1R0C - chains G and H of the 4 polymer chains in the assembly; structure by X-ray diffraction, 2.37 A resolution.

Chain G:
Protein: Aspartate carbamoyltransferase catalytic chain
Source organism: Escherichia coli
Notes: EC 2.1.3.2
UniProt: P0A786 (PYRB_ECOLI); residues 1-310 here = UniProt positions 1-310
Chain sequence (310 residues; row label = number of the first residue in the row):
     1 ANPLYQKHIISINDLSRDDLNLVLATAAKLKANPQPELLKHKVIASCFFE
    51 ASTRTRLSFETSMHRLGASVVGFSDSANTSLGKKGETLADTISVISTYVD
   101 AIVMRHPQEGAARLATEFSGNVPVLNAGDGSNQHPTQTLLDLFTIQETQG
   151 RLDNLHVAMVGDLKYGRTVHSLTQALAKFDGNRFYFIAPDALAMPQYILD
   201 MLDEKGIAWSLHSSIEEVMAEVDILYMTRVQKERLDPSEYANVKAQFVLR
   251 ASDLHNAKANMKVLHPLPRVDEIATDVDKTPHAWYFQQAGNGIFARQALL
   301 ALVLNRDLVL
Ligand contacts: N-carbamoyl-L-aspartate (NCD): A51, S52, T53, R54, T55, S80, L81, K83, R105, P268

Chain H:
Protein: Aspartate carbamoyltransferase regulatory chain
Source organism: Escherichia coli
UniProt: P0A7F3 (PYRI_ECOLI); aligned to UniProt positions 1-153 over residues 1-153 (the alignment contains insertions or deletions, so no single offset holds)
Chain sequence (153 residues; each row starts with the number of its first residue):
     1 MTHDNKLQVEAIKRGTVIDHIPAQIGFKLLSLFKLTETDQRITIGLNLPS
    51 GEMGRKDLIKIENTFLSEDQVDQLALYAPQATVNRIDNYEVVGKSRPSLP
   101 ERIDNVLVCPNSNCISHAEPVSSSFAVRKRANDIALKCKYCEKEFSHNVV
   151 LAN
Swiss-Prot annotation at these positions:
  - binding site (Zn(2+)): C109, C114, C138, C141
Metal / ion sites: Zn2+: C109, C114, C138, C141

Interface between chain G and chain H:
Pairs across the interface (30; chain G residue first):
  S11(G) - E142(H)  hydrogen bond
  T87(G) - E119(H)
  L88(G) - I115(H)  hydrophobic
  L88(G) - E119(H)  hydrogen bond (backbone-side chain)
  A89(G) - E119(H)  hydrogen bond (backbone-side chain)
  A89(G) - P120(H)  hydrophobic
  H106(G) - I115(H)
  P107(G) - N113(H)  hydrogen bond (backbone-side chain)
  Q108(G) - N113(H)
  Q108(G) - I115(H)
  E109(G) - N111(H)  hydrogen bond
  E109(G) - N113(H)  hydrogen bond
  E109(G) - C114(H)
  E109(G) - I115(H)  hydrogen bond (backbone-backbone)
  E109(G) - C141(H)
  G110(G) - I115(H)
  G110(G) - Y140(H)
  R113(G) - K139(H)
  R113(G) - E142(H)  salt bridge
  L114(G) - E119(H)
  L114(G) - V121(H)  hydrophobic
  E117(G) - V121(H)
  E117(G) - K139(H)  salt bridge
  E117(G) - Y140(H)  hydrogen bond
  F118(G) - P120(H)
  F118(G) - V121(H)  hydrophobic
  S131(G) - K143(H)  hydrogen bond
  N132(G) - Y140(H)
  N132(G) - C141(H)
  N132(G) - E142(H)  hydrogen bond
Interface residues without a listed pair, chain G (18 interface residues in all): I10, A111, Q133
Interface residues without a listed pair, chain H (13 interface residues in all): A118

Overview:
18 residues of chain G face 13 of chain H across their interface, with 10 hydrogen bonds and 2 salt bridges.
Polar pairs include R113(G)-E142(H), E117(G)-K139(H) and S11(G)-E142(H). Chain G binds
N-carbamoyl-L-aspartate. UniProt lists 4 Zn2+-binding residues on chain H.
Here chain G is Aspartate carbamoyltransferase catalytic chain and chain H is Aspartate carbamoyltransferase
regulatory chain, both from Escherichia coli. Entry 1R0C (Products in the T State of Aspartate
Transcarbamylase: Crystal Structure of the Phosphate and N-carbamyl-L-aspartate Ligated ...) was determined by
X-ray diffraction.
